Entry 8YQU (electron microscopy, 2.85 A resolution); this record covers chains A and C of the 9 polymer chains in the assembly.

# Chain A
Molecule: DNA-directed RNA polymerase subunit
Organism: African swine fever virus
Notes: EC 2.7.7.6
UniProtKB: A0A3S7XUW7 (A0A3S7XUW7_ASF); residues 1-1450 here = UniProt positions 1-1450
Amino-acid sequence (1450 residues; numbered 1 to 1450; the number before each row is that of its first residue):
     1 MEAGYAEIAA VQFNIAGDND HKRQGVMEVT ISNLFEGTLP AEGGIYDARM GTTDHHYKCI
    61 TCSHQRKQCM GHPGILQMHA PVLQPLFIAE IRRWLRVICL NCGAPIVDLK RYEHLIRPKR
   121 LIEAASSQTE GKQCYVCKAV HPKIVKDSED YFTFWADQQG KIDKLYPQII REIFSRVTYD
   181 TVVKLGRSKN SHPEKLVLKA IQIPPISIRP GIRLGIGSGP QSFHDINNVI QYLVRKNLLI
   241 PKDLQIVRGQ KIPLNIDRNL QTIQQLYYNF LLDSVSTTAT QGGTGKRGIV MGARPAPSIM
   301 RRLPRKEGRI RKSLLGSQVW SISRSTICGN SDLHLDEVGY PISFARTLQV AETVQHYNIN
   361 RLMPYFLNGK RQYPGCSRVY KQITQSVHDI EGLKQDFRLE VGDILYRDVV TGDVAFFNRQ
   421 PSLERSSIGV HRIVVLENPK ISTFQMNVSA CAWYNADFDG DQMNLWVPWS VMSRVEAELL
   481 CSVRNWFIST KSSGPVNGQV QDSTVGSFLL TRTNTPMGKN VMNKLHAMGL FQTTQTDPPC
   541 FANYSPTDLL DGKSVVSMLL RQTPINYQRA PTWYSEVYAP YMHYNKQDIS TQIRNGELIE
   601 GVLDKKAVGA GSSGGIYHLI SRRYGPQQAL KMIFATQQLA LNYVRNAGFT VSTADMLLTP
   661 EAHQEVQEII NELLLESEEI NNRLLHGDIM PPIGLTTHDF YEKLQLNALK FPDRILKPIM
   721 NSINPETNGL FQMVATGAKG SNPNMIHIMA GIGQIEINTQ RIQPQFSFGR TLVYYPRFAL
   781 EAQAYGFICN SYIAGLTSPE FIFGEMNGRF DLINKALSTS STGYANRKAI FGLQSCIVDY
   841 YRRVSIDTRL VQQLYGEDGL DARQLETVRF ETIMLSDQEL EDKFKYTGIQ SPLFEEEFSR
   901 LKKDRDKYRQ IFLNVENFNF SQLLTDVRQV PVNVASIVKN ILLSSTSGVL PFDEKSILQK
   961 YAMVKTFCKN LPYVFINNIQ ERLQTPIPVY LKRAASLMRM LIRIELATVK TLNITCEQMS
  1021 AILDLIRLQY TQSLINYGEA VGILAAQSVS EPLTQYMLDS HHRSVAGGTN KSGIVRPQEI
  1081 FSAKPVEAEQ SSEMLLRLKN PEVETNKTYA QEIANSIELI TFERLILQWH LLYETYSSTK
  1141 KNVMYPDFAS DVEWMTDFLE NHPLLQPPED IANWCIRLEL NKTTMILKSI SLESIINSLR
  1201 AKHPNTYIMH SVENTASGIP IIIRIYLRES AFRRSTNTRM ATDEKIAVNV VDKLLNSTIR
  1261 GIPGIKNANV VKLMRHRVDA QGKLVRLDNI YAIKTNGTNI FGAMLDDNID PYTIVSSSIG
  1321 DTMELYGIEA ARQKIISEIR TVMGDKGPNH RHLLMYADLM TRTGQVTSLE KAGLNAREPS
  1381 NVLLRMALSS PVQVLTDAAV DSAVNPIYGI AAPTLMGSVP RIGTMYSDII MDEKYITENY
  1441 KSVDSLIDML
Not modelled in the structure: 1, 212-224, 276-296, 1443-1450
Bound ions: Zn2+ site 1: Cys59, Cys62, Cys69, His72; Zn2+ site 2: Cys99, Cys102, Cys134, Cys137; Mg2+: Asp457, Asp459, Asp461

# Chain C
Molecule: DNA-directed RNA polymerase RPB3-11 homolog
Organism: African swine fever virus
UniProtKB: A0A2X0RUE7 (A0A2X0RUE7_ASF); residues 1-359 here = UniProt positions 1-359
Amino-acid sequence (359 residues; each row starts with the number of its first residue):
     1 MEKIFQNVEI KPFLIDFSNL FIKNAAKKLF QLEEQLPLVP VNVVMDFKGI SRAAVHGLSR
    61 VLQDEIPNYM LDIKPGGYKI EDSTDLFMTE QFIRNRINFI PIYAKNETLV FALRSLNNSC
   121 EVKTIYSRDL IQVAGPKLKY PIFNPTFEIG FLQPGKSLII EDIYIKKGIG RKHAAFNLAV
   181 KTHFSHLDIE QYPTDKKEYM ALSGYKQSSM TSDPRHHRLG LCFPAVPLPH INQAVRTYLK
   241 NACRIIIGRI QSIQKIYENF EEPQPELVLF SMDEEKTKAI ITIKDETHTI GNLLKTYIYE
   301 MIPDISFVGY QCVPHKQEMV LTIIHKASQE DLITLLEKSI QNIIQTFQIL EKNVDELIA
Not modelled in the structure: 1-2

# Interface between chain A and chain C
Residue-residue contacts (51):
  Asn330(A) - His315(C)
  Asp332(A) - Pro314(C)
  Asp332(A) - His315(C)
  Leu436(A) - His315(C)
  Asn438(A) - Gln317(C)
  Pro516(A) - Leu202(C)  hydrophobic
  Met517(A) - Tyr192(C)  hydrophobic
  Met517(A) - Tyr205(C)
  Met517(A) - Lys206(C)
  Met517(A) - Ser208(C)
  Val521(A) - Met210(C)
  Val521(A) - Thr211(C)
  Met522(A) - Met210(C)
  Asn523(A) - Met210(C)  hydrogen bond (backbone-backbone)
  Asn523(A) - Thr211(C)
  Lys524(A) - Tyr299(C)
  Lys524(A) - Pro303(C)  hydrogen bond (side chain-backbone)
  Lys524(A) - Asp304(C)
  Lys524(A) - Ile305(C)  hydrogen bond (side chain-backbone)
  Leu525(A) - Lys295(C)
  Leu525(A) - Tyr299(C)  hydrogen bond (backbone-side chain)
  His526(A) - Arg52(C)
  His526(A) - Ser209(C)  hydrogen bond (side chain-backbone)
  His526(A) - Met210(C)  hydrogen bond (side chain-backbone)
  Met528(A) - Tyr299(C)  hydrophobic
  Met528(A) - Ser306(C)
  Met528(A) - Phe307(C)
  Met528(A) - Val308(C)  hydrophobic
  Phe531(A) - Phe307(C)
  Gln532(A) - Lys295(C)
  Gln532(A) - Phe307(C)
  Gln532(A) - Gly309(C)
  Gln532(A) - Tyr310(C)
  Gln532(A) - Gln311(C)
  Thr533(A) - Gln311(C)
  Pro538(A) - Phe307(C)  hydrophobic
  Pro538(A) - Ile324(C)  hydrophobic
  Pro539(A) - Ser306(C)
  Cys540(A) - Lys326(C)
  Phe541(A) - Ile305(C)
  Phe541(A) - Ser306(C)  hydrogen bond (backbone-backbone)
  Ala542(A) - Asp304(C)
  Ala542(A) - Ser306(C)
  Ala542(A) - Lys326(C)
  Pro546(A) - Tyr299(C)
  Pro546(A) - Pro303(C)  hydrophobic
  Leu549(A) - Thr211(C)
  Tyr643(A) - Met210(C)  hydrophobic
  Asn646(A) - Ser209(C)  hydrogen bond (backbone-side chain)
  Asn646(A) - Met210(C)
  Thr727(A) - Ala201(C)
Also at the interface, not in a pair above, chain A (31 interface residues in all): Leu333, Val434, Leu530, Gln535, Tyr544
Also at the interface, not in a pair above, chain C (30 interface residues in all): Gln207, Ser212, Lys276, Val313

# In short
Chain A and chain C form an interface of 31 and 30 residues respectively, with 8 hydrogen bonds. Among the
polar pairs are Lys524(A)-Pro303(C), Lys524(A)-Ile305(C) and Leu525(A)-Tyr299(C). Cys59(A), Cys62(A), Cys69(A)
and His72(A) coordinate Zn2+ site 1. Cys99(A), Cys102(A), Cys134(A) and Cys137(A) coordinate Zn2+ site 2.
Here chain A is DNA-directed RNA polymerase subunit and chain C is DNA-directed RNA polymerase RPB3-11
homolog, both from African swine fever virus. Entry 8YQU (African swine fever virus RNA Polymerase-M1249L
complex1) was determined by electron microscopy, deposited together with 8YQT, 8YQV, 8YQW, 8YQX, 8YQY and
8YQZ.
